Entry 4PMM (X-ray diffraction, 2.00 A resolution); this record covers chain A.

# Chain A
Molecule: High affinity nerve growth factor receptor
From: Homo sapiens
Notes: EC 2.7.10.1; fragment: kinase domain
UniProtKB: P04629 (NTRK1_HUMAN); residue numbers follow UniProt; this construct covers 501-787
Amino-acid sequence (291 residues; each row starts with the number of its first residue):
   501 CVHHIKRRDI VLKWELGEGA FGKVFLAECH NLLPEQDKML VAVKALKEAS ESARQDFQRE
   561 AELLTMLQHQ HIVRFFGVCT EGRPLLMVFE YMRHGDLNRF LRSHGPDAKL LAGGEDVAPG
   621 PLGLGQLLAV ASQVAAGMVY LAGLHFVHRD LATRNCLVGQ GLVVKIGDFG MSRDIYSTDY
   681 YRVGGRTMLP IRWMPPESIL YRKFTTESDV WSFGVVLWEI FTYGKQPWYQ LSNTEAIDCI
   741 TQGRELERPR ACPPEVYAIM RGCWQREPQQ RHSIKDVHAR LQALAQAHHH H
Disordered / not traced: 534-536, 549-551
Construct notes: expression tag (788-791)
Small-molecule neighbours: 31V (N-(3-cyclopropyl-1-phenyl-1H-pyrazol-5-yl)-2-{4-[3-methoxy-4-(4-methyl-1H-imidazol-1-yl)phenyl]-1H-1,2,3-triazol-1-yl}acetamide): Leu516, Val524, Ala542, Lys544, Glu560, Leu563, Leu564, Leu567, Ile572, Val573, Phe589, Glu590, Tyr591, Met592, Gly595, Leu641, Phe646, His648, Leu657, Ile666, Gly667, Asp668, Phe669
Swiss-Prot annotation at these positions:
  - motif (DXXLL): Asp537 to Val541, Asp607 to Leu611
  - active site: Asp650 (Proton acceptor)
  - binding site (ATP): Leu516 to Val524, Lys544
  - modified residue (Phosphotyrosine): Tyr676, Tyr680, Tyr681

# Summary
Chain A binds compound 31V. From UniProt: active-site residue Asp650 and 10 ATP-binding residues.
Chain A is High affinity nerve growth factor receptor (Homo sapiens); the structure, The structure of TrkA
kinase bound to the inhibitor
N-(3-cyclopropyl-1-phenyl-1H-pyrazol-5-yl)-2-{4-[3-methoxy-4-(4-methyl-1H-imidazol-1-yl)phenyl]-1H-1,2,3-triazol-1-yl}acetamide,
was determined by X-ray diffraction (same publication as 4PMP, 4PMS and 4PMT).
